6TQN - chains Y and R of the 14 polymer chains in the assembly; structure by electron microscopy, 3.80 A resolution.

[Chain Y]
Molecule: DNA-directed RNA polymerase subunit beta'
Organism: Escherichia coli
Notes: EC 2.7.7.6
UniProt: S1HM87 (S1HM87_ECOLX); residues 1-1407 here = UniProt positions 1-1407
Sequence (1417 residues; each row starts with the number of its first residue):
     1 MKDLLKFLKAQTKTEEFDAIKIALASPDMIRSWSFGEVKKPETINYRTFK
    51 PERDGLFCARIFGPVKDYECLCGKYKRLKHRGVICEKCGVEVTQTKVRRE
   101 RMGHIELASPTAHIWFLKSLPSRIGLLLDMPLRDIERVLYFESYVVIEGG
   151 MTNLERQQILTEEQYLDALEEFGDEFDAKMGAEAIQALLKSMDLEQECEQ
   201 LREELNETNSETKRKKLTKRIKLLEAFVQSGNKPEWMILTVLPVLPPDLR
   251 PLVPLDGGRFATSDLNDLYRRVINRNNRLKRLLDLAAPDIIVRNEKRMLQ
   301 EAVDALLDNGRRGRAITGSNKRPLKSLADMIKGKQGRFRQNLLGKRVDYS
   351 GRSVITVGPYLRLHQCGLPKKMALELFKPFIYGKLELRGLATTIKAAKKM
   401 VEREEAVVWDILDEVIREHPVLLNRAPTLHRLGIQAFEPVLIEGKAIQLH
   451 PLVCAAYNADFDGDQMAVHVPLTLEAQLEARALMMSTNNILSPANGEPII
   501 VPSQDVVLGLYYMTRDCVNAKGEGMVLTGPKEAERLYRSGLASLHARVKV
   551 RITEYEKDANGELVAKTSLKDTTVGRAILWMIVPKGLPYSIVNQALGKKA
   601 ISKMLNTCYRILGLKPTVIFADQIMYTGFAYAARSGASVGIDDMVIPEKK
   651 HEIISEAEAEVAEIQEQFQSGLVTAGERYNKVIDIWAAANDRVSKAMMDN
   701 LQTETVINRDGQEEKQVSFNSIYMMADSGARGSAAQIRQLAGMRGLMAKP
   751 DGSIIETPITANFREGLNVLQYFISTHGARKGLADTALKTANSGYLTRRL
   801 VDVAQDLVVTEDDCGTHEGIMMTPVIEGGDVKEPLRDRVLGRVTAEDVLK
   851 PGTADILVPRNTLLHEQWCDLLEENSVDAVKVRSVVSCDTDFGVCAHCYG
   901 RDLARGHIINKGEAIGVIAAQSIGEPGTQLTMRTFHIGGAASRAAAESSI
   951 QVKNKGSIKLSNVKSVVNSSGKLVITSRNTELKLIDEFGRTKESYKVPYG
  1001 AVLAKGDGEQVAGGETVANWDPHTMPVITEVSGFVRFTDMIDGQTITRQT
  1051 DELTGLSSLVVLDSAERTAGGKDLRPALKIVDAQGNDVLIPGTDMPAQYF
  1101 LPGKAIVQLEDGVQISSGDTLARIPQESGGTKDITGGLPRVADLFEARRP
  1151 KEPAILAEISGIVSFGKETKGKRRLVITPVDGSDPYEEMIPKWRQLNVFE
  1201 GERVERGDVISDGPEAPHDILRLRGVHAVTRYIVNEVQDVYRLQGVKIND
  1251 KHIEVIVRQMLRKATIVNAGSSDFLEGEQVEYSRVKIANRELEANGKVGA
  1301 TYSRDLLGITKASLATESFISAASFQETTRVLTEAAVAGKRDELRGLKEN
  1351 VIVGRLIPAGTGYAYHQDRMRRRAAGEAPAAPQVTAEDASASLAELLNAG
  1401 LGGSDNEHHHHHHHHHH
Not modelled in the structure: 1-15, 933-947, 1127-1134, 1376-1417
Sequence notes: expression tag (1408-1417)
Ion coordination: Zn2+ site 1: Cys70, Cys72, Cys85, Cys88; Mg2+: Asp460, Asp462, Asp464 (shared with C85(R) of chain R); Zn2+ site 2: Cys814, Cys888, Cys895, Cys898

[Chain R]
Molecule: rrnGnut
Sequence (85 nucleotides; each row starts with the number of its first residue):
     1 GCCGCGCCGCUGAGAAAAAGCGAAGCGGCACUGCUCUUUAACAAUUUAUC
    51 AGACAAUCUGUGUGGGUGUAGACCUGGCGUGUGGC
Not modelled in the structure: 1-29, 53-55, 67-74
Ion coordination: Mg2+: C85 (shared with Asp460(Y), Asp462(Y), Asp464(Y) of chain Y)

[Interface between chain Y and chain R]
Contacting residue pairs (12):
  Arg77(Y) with G65(R), base contact
  Val253(Y) with G76(R), base contact
  Pro254(Y) with U75(R), base contact; G76(R), base contact
  Leu255(Y) with G76(R), base contact
  Ala261(Y) with G76(R), base contact; G77(R), base contact
  Lys325(Y) with G79(R), salt bridge to the phosphate
  Gln335(Y) with G79(R), phosphate contact
  Arg425(Y) with C85(R), sugar contact
  Asp462(Y) with C85(R), phosphate contact
  Asp464(Y) with C85(R), hydrogen bond to the sugar
Other interface residues (no listed pair), chain Y (13 interface residues in all): Lys76, Asp256, Asp460
Other interface residues (no listed pair), chain R (7 interface residues in all): C78

[Summary]
13 residues of chain Y and 7 residues of chain R are in contact; the contacts include 1 hydrogen bond and 1
salt bridge. Polar pairs include Asp464(Y)-C85(R) and Lys325(Y)-G79(R). Cys70(Y), Cys72(Y), Cys85(Y) and
Cys88(Y) coordinate Zn2+ site 1.
Here chain Y is DNA-directed RNA polymerase subunit beta' (Escherichia coli) and chain R is rrnGnut. Entry
6TQN (rrn anti-termination complex without S4) was determined by electron microscopy together with 6TQO from
the same study.
